6DND - chain A; structure by X-ray diffraction, 2.10 A resolution.

Chain A:
Molecule: Aspartate aminotransferase, cytoplasmic
From: Homo sapiens
Notes: EC 2.6.1.1, 2.6.1.3
UniProt: P17174 (AATC_HUMAN); residue numbers follow UniProt; this construct covers 3-413
Amino-acid sequence (411 residues; row label = number of the first residue in the row):
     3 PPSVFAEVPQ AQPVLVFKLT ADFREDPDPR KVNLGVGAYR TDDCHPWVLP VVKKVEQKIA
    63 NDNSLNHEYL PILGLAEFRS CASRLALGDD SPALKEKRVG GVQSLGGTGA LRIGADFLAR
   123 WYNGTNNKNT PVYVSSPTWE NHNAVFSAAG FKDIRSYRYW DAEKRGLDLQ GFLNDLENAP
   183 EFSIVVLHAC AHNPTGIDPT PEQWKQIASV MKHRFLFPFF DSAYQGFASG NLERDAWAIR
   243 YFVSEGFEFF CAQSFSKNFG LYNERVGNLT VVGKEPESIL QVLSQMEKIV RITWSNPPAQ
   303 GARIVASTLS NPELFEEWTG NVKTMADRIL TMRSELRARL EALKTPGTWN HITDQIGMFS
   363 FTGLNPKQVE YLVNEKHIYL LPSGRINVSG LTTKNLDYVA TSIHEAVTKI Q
Disordered / not traced: 412-413
Curated features (UniProtKB/Swiss-Prot):
  - binding site (L-aspartate): Gly39, Trp141, Asn195, Arg387
  - modified residue: Ser149 (Phosphoserine), Lys259 (N6-(pyridoxal phosphate)lysine)
  - natural variant: Asn389 (deletion: Results in markedly diminished enzymatic activity)
Residues lining bound ligands: pyridoxal phosphate (PLP): Leu107, Gly108, Gly109, Thr110, Leu113, Trp141, His190, Asn195, Asp223, Ala225, Tyr226, Ser256, Ser258, Lys259, Arg267
Reported in the primary citation:
  - binding site for pyridoxal phosphate: Thr110, Asp223, Tyr226, Ser256, Lys259
  - mutagenesis - T110A, S256A: decreased catalytic activity
  - mutagenesis - T110A/S256A: abolished catalytic activity
  - mutagenesis - T110A/S256A (Tm 41.5 degC): decreased stability

Overview:
Bound to chain A: pyridoxal phosphate. UniProt lists 4 L-aspartate-binding residues. From the paper: a binding
site for pyridoxal phosphate at Thr110, Asp223 and Tyr226 among others; T110A and S256A reduce catalytic
activity.
Chain A is Aspartate aminotransferase, cytoplasmic (Homo sapiens); the structure, Crystal structure of
wild-type (WT) human Glutamate oxaloacetate transaminase 1 (GOT1), was determined by X-ray diffraction
together with 6DNA and 6DNB from the same study.
